Entry 7BAE (X-ray diffraction, 1.20 A resolution); this record covers chain A.

Chain A:
Protein: Antifungal protein
From: Penicillium rubens (strain ATCC 28089 / DSM 1075 / NRRL 1951 / Wisconsin 54-1255)
Reference sequence: B6GXZ8 (AFP_PENRW); residues 1-56 here correspond to UniProt positions 37-92 (UniProt number = residue number + 36)
Sequence (58 residues; each row starts with the number of its first residue; note: 1 number in that range is skipped by the numbering (no residue carries it; nothing is unmodelled there); numbers below 1 keep their minus sign (Leu-2 is residue -2)):
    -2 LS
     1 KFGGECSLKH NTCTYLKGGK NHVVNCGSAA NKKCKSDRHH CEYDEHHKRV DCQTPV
Not modelled in the structure: 56
Disulfides: Cys6-Cys34, Cys13-Cys41, Cys26-Cys52

In short:
Chain A is Antifungal protein (Penicillium rubens (strain ATCC 28089 / DSM 1075 / NRRL 1951 / Wisconsin
54-1255)); the structure, Crystal structure of PAFB, was determined by X-ray diffraction (same publication as
7BAD and 7BAF).
